PDB entry 9LUC | electron microscopy, 3.50 A resolution | chains E and G of the 7 polymer chains in the assembly

== Chain E ==
Name: Flagellar motor protein MotA
From: Paenibacillus sp. TCA20
UniProtKB: A0A069DFV9 (A0A069DFV9_9BACL); numbering as in UniProt (aligned over 1-246)
Chain sequence (246 residues; row label = number of the first residue in the row):
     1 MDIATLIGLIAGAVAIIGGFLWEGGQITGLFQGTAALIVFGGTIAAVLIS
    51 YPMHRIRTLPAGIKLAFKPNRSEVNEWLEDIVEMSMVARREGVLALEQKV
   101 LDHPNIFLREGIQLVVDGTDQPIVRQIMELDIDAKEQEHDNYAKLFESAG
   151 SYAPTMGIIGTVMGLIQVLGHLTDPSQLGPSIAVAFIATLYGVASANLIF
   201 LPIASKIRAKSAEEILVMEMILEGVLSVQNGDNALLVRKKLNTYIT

== Chain G ==
Name: Chimeric B subunit of MotA1B1 from Paenibacillus sp. TCA20 and MotAB from E. coli
From: Paenibacillus sp. TCA20
Chain sequence (49 residues; numbered 12 to 60; the number before each row is that of its first residue):
    12 GSPHDRWMITYADLITLLLIFFVMMYAMSRLDASKYEEVTSSLQTTFQS

== Interface between chain E and chain G ==
Pairs across the interface (16; chain E residue first):
  Gly-24(E) with Ser-60(G)
  Gln-26(E) with Gln-59(G)
  Thr-28(E) with Gln-59(G), hydrogen bond
  Gly-29(E) with Phe-58(G)
  Ile-158(E) with Tyr-22(G), hydrophobic
  Val-162(E) with Tyr-22(G)
  Leu-169(E) with Phe-33(G), hydrophobic
  Pro-175(E) with Val-50(G); Ser-53(G)
  Leu-178(E) with Val-50(G), hydrophobic
  Gly-179(E) with Ser-53(G); Leu-54(G); Thr-57(G)
  Pro-180(E) with Thr-57(G)
  Ile-182(E) with Leu-54(G), hydrophobic
  Ala-183(E) with Phe-58(G), hydrophobic
Also at the interface, not in a pair above, chain E (18 interface residues in all): Gly-25, Thr-161, Leu-172, Ser-176, Phe-186
Also at the interface, not in a pair above, chain G (11 interface residues in all): Lys-46, Glu-49

== Summary ==
The interface between chain E and chain G involves 18 residues on one side and 11 on the other; the contacts
include 1 hydrogen bond. The hydrogen-bonded pair is Thr-28(E)/Gln-59(G).
Here chain E is Flagellar motor protein MotA and chain G is Chimeric B subunit of MotA1B1 from Paenibacillus
sp. TCA20 and MotAB from E. coli, both from Paenibacillus sp. TCA20. Entry 9LUC (The chimeric flagellar motor
complex between MotA1B1 from Paenibacillus sp. TCA20 and MotAB from E.coli, state ...) was determined by
electron microscopy, deposited together with 9LU9 and 9LUB.
